PDB entry 8W8N | X-ray diffraction, 2.69 A resolution | chains C and G of the 9 polymer chains in the assembly

[Chain C]
Molecule: DNA-directed RNA polymerase subunit beta
From: Thermus thermophilus HB8
Notes: EC 2.7.7.6
UniProtKB: Q8RQE9 (RPOB_THET8); residues 1-1119 here = UniProt positions 1-1119
Amino-acid sequence (1119 residues; each row starts with the number of its first residue):
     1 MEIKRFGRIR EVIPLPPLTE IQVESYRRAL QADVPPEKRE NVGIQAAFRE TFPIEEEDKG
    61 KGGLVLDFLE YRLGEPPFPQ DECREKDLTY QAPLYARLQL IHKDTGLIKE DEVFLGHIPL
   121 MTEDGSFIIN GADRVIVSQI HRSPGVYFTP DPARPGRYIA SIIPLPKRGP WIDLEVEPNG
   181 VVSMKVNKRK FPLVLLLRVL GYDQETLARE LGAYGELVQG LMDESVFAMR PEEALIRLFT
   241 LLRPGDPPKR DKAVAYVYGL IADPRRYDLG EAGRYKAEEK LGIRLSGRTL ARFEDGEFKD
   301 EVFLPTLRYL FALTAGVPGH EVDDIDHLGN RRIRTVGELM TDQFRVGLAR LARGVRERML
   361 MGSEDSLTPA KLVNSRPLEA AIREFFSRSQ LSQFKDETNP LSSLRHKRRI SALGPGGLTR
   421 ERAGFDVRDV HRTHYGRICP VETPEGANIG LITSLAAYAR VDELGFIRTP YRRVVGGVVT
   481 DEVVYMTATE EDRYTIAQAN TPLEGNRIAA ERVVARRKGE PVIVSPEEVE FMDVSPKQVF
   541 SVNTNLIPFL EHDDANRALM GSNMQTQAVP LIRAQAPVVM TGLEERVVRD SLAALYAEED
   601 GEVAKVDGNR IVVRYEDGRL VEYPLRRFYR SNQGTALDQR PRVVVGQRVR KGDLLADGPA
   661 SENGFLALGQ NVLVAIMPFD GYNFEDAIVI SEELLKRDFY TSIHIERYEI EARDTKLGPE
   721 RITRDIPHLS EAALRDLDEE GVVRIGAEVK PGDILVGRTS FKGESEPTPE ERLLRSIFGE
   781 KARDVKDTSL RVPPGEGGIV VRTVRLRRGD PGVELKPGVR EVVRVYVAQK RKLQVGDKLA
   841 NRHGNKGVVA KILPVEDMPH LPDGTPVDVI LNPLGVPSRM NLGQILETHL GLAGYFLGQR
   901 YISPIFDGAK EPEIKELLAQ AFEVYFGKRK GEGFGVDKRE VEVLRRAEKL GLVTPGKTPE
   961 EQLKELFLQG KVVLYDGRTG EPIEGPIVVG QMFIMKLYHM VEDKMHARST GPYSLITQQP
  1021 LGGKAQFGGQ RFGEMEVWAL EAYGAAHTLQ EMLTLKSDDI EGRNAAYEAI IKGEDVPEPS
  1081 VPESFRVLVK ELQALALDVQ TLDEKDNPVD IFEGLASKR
Not modelled in the structure: 57-62, 1119

[Chain G]
Molecule: 21-nt DNA strand
Sequence (21 nucleotides; row label = number of the first residue in the row; numbering starts at 0):
     0 CCTGCATCCG TGACACCAGG G
Not modelled in the structure: 0-3, 20
Ion coordination: Mg2+: DG18 (shared with 1 residue of chain F)

[Chain C / chain G interface]
Contacting residue pairs (8; chain C residue first):
  Glu-421(C) / DC13(G)  base contact
  Glu-421(C) / DA14(G)  phosphate contact
  Gly-1023(C) / DG18(G)  phosphate contact
  Lys-1024(C) / DG18(G)  hydrogen bond to the phosphate
  Gln-1030(C) / DA17(G)  phosphate contact
  Arg-1031(C) / DC16(G)  salt bridge to the phosphate
  Arg-1031(C) / DA17(G)  phosphate contact
  Met-1035(C) / DC15(G)  sugar contact
Other interface residues (no listed pair), chain C (7 interface residues in all): Gly-1033

[Summary]
7 residues of chain C and 6 residues of chain G are in contact; the contacts include 1 hydrogen bond and 1
salt bridge. Polar pairs include Lys-1024(C)/DG18(G) and Arg-1031(C)/DC16(G).
Chain C is DNA-directed RNA polymerase subunit beta (Thermus thermophilus HB8) and chain G is a 21-nt DNA
strand; the structure, Thermus thermophilus initiation transcription complex in the pre-translocated state,
was determined by X-ray diffraction together with 8W8O and 8W8P from the same study.
